9ENZ - chain AAA; structure by X-ray diffraction, 1.60 A resolution.

# Chain AAA
Protein: Lysozyme C
Organism: Gallus gallus
Notes: EC 3.2.1.17
UniProt: P00698 (LYSC_CHICK); residues 1-129 here correspond to UniProt positions 19-147 (UniProt number = residue number + 18)
Chain sequence (129 residues; row label = number of the first residue in the row):
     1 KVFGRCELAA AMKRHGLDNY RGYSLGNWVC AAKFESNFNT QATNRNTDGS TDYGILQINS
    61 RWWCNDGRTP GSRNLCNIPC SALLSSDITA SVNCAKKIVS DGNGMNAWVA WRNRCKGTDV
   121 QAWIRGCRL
Disulfides: C6-C127, C30-C115, C64-C80, C76-C94
Ion coordination: platinum (II) ion site 1: K1, E7; platinum (II) ion site 2: H15 (together with ammonia)
Residues lining bound ligands:
  - ammonia (NH3), molecule 1: A11, R14, H15
  - ammonia (NH3), molecule 2: H15, T89, V92, N93
UniProt features mapped onto this chain:
  - active site: E35, D52
  - binding site (substrate): D101
From the paper describing this entry:
  - platinum (II) ion coordination: K1, E7, H15
  - binding site for ammonia: N93

# Overview
Bound to chain AAA: ammonia. K1 and E7 form the platinum (II) ion site 1. UniProt lists active-site residues
E35 and D52 and substrate-binding residue D101. The paper reports a binding site for ammonia at N93; platinum
(II) ion coordination by K1, E7 and H15.
Chain AAA is Lysozyme C (Gallus gallus); the structure, X-ray structure of the adduct formed upon reaction of
picoplatin with lysozyme (structure A), was determined by X-ray diffraction, deposited together with 9EO2,
9EO5 and 9EO8.
